7Z1M - chains A and I of the 20 polymer chains in the assembly; structure by electron microscopy, 3.40 A resolution.

[Chain A]
Protein: DNA-directed RNA polymerase III subunit RPC1
Source organism: Saccharomyces cerevisiae W303
Notes: EC 2.7.7.6
UniProtKB: P04051 (RPC1_YEAST); numbering as in UniProt (aligned over 1-1460)
Chain sequence (1460 residues; numbered 1 to 1460; the number before each row is that of its first residue):
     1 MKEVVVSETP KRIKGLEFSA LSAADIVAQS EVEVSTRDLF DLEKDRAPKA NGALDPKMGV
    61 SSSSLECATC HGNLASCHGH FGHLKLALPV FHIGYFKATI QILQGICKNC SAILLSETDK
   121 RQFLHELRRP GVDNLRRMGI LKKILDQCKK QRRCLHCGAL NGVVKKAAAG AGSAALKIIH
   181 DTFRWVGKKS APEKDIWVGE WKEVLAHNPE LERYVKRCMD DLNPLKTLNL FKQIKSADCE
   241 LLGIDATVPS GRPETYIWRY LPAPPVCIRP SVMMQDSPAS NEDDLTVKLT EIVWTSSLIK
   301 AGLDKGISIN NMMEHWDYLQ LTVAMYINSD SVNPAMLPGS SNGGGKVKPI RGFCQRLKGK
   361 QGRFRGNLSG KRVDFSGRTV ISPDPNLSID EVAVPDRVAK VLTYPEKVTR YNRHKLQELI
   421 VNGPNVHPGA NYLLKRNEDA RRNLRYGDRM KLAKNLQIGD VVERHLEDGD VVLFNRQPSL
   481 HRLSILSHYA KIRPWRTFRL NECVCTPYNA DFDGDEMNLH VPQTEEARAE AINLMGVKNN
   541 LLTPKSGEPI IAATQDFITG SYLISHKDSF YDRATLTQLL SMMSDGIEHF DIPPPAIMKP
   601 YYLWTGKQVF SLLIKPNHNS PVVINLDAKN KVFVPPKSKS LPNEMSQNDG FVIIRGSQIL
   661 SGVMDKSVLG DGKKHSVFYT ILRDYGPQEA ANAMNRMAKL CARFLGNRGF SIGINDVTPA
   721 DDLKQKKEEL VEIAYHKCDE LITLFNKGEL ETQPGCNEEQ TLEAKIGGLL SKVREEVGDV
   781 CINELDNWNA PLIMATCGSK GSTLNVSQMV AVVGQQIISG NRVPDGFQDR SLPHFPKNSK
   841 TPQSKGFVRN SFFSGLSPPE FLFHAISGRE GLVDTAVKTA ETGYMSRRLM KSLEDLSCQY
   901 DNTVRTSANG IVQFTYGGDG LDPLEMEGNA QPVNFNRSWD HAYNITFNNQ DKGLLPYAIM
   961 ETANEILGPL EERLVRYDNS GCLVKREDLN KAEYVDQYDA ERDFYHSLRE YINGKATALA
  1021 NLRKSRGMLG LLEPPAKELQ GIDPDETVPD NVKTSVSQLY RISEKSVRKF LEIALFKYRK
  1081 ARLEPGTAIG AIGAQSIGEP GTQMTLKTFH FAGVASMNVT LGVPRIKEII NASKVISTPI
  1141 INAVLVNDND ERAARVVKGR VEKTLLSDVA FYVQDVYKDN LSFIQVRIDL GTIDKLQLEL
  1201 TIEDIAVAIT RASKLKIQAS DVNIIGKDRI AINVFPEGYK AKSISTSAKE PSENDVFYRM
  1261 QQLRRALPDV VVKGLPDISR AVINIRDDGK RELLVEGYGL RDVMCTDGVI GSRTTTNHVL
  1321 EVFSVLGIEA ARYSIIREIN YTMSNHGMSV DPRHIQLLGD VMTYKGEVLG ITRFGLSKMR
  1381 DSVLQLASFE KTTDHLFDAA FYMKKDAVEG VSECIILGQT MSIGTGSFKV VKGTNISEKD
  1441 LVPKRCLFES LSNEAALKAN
Unresolved in the structure: 341-346, 1237-1252, 1459-1460
Curated features (UniProtKB/Swiss-Prot):
  - region: P858 to E870 (Bridging helix)
  - binding site (Zn(2+)): C67, C70, C77, H80, C107, C110, C154
  - binding site (Mg(2+)): D511, D513, D515
  - mutagenesis: T506 (T506I: Temperature-sensitive), N509 (N509Y: Temperature-sensitive), N518 (N518Q: Temperature-sensitive)
Ion coordination: Zn2+ site 1: C67, C70, C77, H80; Zn2+ site 2: C107, C110, C154, C157; Mg2+: D511, D513 (shared with 1 residue of chain R)
Ligand contacts: 4QM ((3R,5S,7R,8R,9S,10S,12S,13R,14S,17R)-10,13-dimethyl-17-[(2R)-pentan-2-yl]-2,3,4,5,6,7,8,9,11,12,14,15,16,17-tetradecahydro-1H-cyclopenta[a]phenanthrene-3,7,12-triol): K1134, D1277, Y1298, H1318, L1320, E1321

[Chain I]
Protein: DNA-directed RNA polymerase III subunit RPC10
Source organism: Saccharomyces cerevisiae W303
UniProtKB: Q04307 (RPC10_YEAST); residue numbers follow UniProt; this construct covers 1-110
Chain sequence (110 residues; each row starts with the number of its first residue):
     1 MLSFCPSCNN MLLITSGDSG VYTLACRSCP YEFPIEGIEI YDRKKLPRKE VDDVLGGGWD
    61 NVDQTKTQCP NYDTCGGESA YFFQLQIRSA DEPMTTFYKC VNCGHRWKEN
Curated features (UniProtKB/Swiss-Prot):
  - zinc finger: C5 to C29 (C4-type), T65 to K108 (TFIIS-type)
  - binding site (Zn(2+)): C5, C8, C26, C29, C69, C75, C100, C103
Ion coordination: Zn2+ site 1: C5, C8, C26, C29; Zn2+ site 2: C75, C100, C103

[Interface between chain A and chain I]
Contacting residue pairs (77; chain A residue first):
  V1146(A) - R88(I)
  V1146(A) - A90(I)
  N1147(A) - Q86(I)  hydrogen bond (side chain-backbone)
  D1150(A) - L85(I)
  R1152(A) - V54(I)  hydrogen bond (side chain-backbone)
  R1152(A) - L55(I)
  R1152(A) - G56(I)
  R1152(A) - L85(I)
  A1153(A) - Q86(I)
  R1155(A) - D52(I)
  R1155(A) - D53(I)
  R1155(A) - V54(I)
  V1156(A) - I87(I)  hydrophobic
  R1160(A) - I87(I)
  R1160(A) - R88(I)
  S1167(A) - L46(I)
  D1168(A) - K49(I)  salt bridge
  A1170(A) - L46(I)
  F1171(A) - L46(I)  hydrogen bond (backbone-backbone)
  F1171(A) - R48(I)
  Y1172(A) - R43(I)  hydrogen bond
  Y1172(A) - K44(I)
  Y1172(A) - L46(I)  hydrophobic
  V1173(A) - K44(I)  hydrogen bond (backbone-backbone)
  V1173(A) - L46(I)
  Q1174(A) - Y41(I)
  Q1174(A) - D42(I)
  Q1174(A) - R43(I)  hydrogen bond
  D1175(A) - M1(I)  hydrogen bond (side chain-backbone)
  D1175(A) - Y41(I)
  D1175(A) - D42(I)  hydrogen bond (side chain-backbone)
  V1176(A) - I40(I)
  V1176(A) - Y41(I)  hydrophobic
  Y1177(A) - I14(I)
  Y1177(A) - Y22(I)  hydrophobic
  Y1177(A) - E39(I)
  Y1177(A) - I40(I)  hydrogen bond (backbone-backbone)
  K1178(A) - E39(I)
  D1179(A) - V21(I)
  D1179(A) - E39(I)  hydrogen bond (backbone-side chain)
  N1180(A) - G20(I)
  N1180(A) - Y22(I)
  L1181(A) - Y22(I)
  S1182(A) - Y22(I)
  D1189(A) - R48(I)  salt bridge
  T1192(A) - R48(I)  hydrogen bond
  D1194(A) - R106(I)  salt bridge
  K1195(A) - E50(I)  salt bridge
  K1195(A) - V51(I)  hydrogen bond (side chain-backbone)
  K1195(A) - D53(I)
  K1195(A) - V54(I)
  L1196(A) - V51(I)  hydrophobic
  L1196(A) - D52(I)
  L1196(A) - V54(I)
  Q1197(A) - V54(I)
  Q1197(A) - L55(I)
  Q1197(A) - F97(I)
  Q1197(A) - K108(I)  hydrogen bond
  E1199(A) - R88(I)  salt bridge
  E1253(A) - T15(I)  hydrogen bond (backbone-side chain)
  E1253(A) - S16(I)
  N1254(A) - L13(I)
  N1254(A) - R27(I)
  F1257(A) - M1(I)  hydrophobic
  F1257(A) - L13(I)  hydrophobic
  F1257(A) - I14(I)
  Y1258(A) - L13(I)
  Q1261(A) - M1(I)  hydrogen bond (side chain-backbone)
  R1264(A) - M1(I)
  R1264(A) - D42(I)  salt bridge
  R1264(A) - R43(I)
  R1264(A) - K44(I)
  P1268(A) - K44(I)
  D1307(A) - R88(I)
  D1307(A) - S89(I)  hydrogen bond (side chain-backbone)
  D1307(A) - E92(I)
  G1308(A) - I87(I)
Also at the interface, not in a pair above, chain A (42 interface residues in all): E1151, P1236, V1256
Also at the interface, not in a pair above, chain I (42 interface residues in all): L12, G17, I35, K45, P47, G57, G58

[In short]
The chain A/chain I interface involves 42 residues from each chain; the contacts include 16 hydrogen bonds and
6 salt bridges. Polar contacts include D1168(A)-K49(I), D1189(A)-R48(I) and D1194(A)-R106(I). Bound to chain
A: compound 4QM.
Chain A is DNA-directed RNA polymerase III subunit RPC1 and chain I is DNA-directed RNA polymerase III subunit
RPC10, both from Saccharomyces cerevisiae W303; the structure, Structure of yeast RNA Polymerase III
Elongation Complex (EC), was determined by electron microscopy (same publication as 7Z1L, 7Z1N and 7Z1O).
